Entry 9JH5 (electron microscopy, 2.76 A resolution); this record covers chains R and A of the 6 polymer chains in the assembly.

[Chain R]
Molecule: Cysteinyl leukotriene receptor 2
Source organism: Homo sapiens
Notes: engineered mutation(s): Y193F
UniProt: Q9NS75 (CLTR2_HUMAN); numbering as in UniProt (aligned over 1-346)
Sequence (346 residues; each row starts with the number of its first residue):
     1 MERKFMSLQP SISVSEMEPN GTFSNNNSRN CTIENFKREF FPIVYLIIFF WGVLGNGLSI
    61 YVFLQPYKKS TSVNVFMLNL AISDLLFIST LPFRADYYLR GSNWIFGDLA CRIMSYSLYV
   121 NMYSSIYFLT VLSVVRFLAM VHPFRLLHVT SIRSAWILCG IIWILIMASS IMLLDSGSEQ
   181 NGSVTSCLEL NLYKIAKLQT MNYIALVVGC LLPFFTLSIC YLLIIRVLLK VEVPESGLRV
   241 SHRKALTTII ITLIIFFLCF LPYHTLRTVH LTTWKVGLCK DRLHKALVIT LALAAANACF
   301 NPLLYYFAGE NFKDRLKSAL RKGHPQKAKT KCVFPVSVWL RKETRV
Disordered / not traced: 1-33, 41, 176-192, 231-236, 317-346
Small-molecule neighbours: C16-ceramide (16C; N-((E,2S,3R)-1,3-dihydroxyoctadec-4-en-2-yl)palmitamide): Tyr116, Tyr119, Val120, Tyr123, Tyr127, Leu165, Ile166, Ser169, Ser170, Ile195, Ala196, Leu198, Met201, Asn202, Ala205, Val208, Tyr263, Arg267, Thr268, His270, Leu271, Lys275

[Chain A]
Molecule: Guanine nucleotide-binding protein G(i) subunit alpha-1
Source organism: Homo sapiens
Sequence (361 residues; each row starts with the number of its first residue; note: 33 numbers in that range are skipped by the numbering (no residue carries them; nothing is unmodelled there)):
     1 MGCTLSAEDK AAVERSKM
    26 IEKQLQKDKQ VYRRTLRLLL LGADNSGKST IVKQMRIYH
    81 VNGYSEEECK QYKAVVYSNT IQSIIAIIRA MGRLKIDFGD SARADDARQL FVLAGAAEEG
   141 FMTAELAGVI KRLWKDSGVQ ACFNRSREYQ LNDSAAYYLN DLDRIAQPNY IPTQQDVLRT
   201 RVKTSGIFET KFQVDKVNFH MFDVGAQRDE RRKWIQCFND VTAIIFVVDS SD
   263 YNRLQEALND FKSIWNNRWL RTISVILFLN KQDLLAEKVL AGKSKIEDYF PEFARYTTPE
   323 DATPEPGEDP RVTRAKYFIR KEFVDISTAS GDGRHICYPH FTCSVDTENA RRIFNDCKDI
   383 ILQMNLREYN LV
Disordered / not traced: 1-2, 81-201, 263-264

[Chain R / chain A interface]
Residue-residue contacts (46; chain R residue first):
  Ser70(R) - Glu390(A)  hydrogen bond
  Thr71(R) - Arg38(A)
  Thr71(R) - Tyr391(A)
  Val73(R) - Tyr391(A)  hydrophobic
  Met77(R) - Asn392(A)  hydrogen bond
  Val135(R) - Tyr391(A)  hydrophobic
  Arg136(R) - Tyr391(A)  hydrogen bond (side chain-backbone)
  Arg136(R) - Asn392(A)
  Arg136(R) - Leu393(A)
  Ala139(R) - Asn387(A)  hydrogen bond (backbone-side chain)
  Ala139(R) - Tyr391(A)  hydrophobic
  Met140(R) - Leu384(A)
  Met140(R) - Asn387(A)
  Met140(R) - Leu388(A)  hydrophobic
  Met140(R) - Tyr391(A)  hydrophobic
  Met140(R) - Leu393(A)  hydrophobic
  Pro143(R) - Asn387(A)
  Phe144(R) - Leu41(A)  hydrophobic
  Phe144(R) - Val217(A)  hydrophobic
  Phe144(R) - Phe376(A)  hydrophobic
  Phe144(R) - Lys380(A)
  Phe144(R) - Ile383(A)  hydrophobic
  His148(R) - Tyr391(A)  hydrogen bond
  Val149(R) - Arg38(A)
  Val227(R) - Leu384(A)  hydrophobic
  Ser241(R) - Gln385(A)  hydrogen bond
  Ser241(R) - Val394(A)
  His242(R) - Leu384(A)
  His242(R) - Gln385(A)
  Lys244(R) - Leu393(A)
  Lys244(R) - Val394(A)
  Ala245(R) - Leu388(A)  hydrophobic
  Ala245(R) - Leu393(A)
  Ala245(R) - Val394(A)
  Thr248(R) - Leu393(A)
  Ile249(R) - Leu393(A)  hydrophobic
  Tyr305(R) - Asn392(A)
  Ala308(R) - Val394(A)
  Gly309(R) - Asn392(A)
  Gly309(R) - Val394(A)
  Glu310(R) - Arg389(A)  hydrogen bond (backbone-backbone)
  Glu310(R) - Val394(A)  hydrogen bond (backbone-backbone)
  Asn311(R) - Arg389(A)  hydrogen bond (backbone-backbone)
  Asn311(R) - Glu390(A)
  Asn311(R) - Asn392(A)  hydrogen bond (backbone-side chain)
  Phe312(R) - Asn392(A)  hydrogen bond (backbone-side chain)
Other interface residues (no listed pair), chain R (32 interface residues in all): Leu146, Thr150, Ile224, Leu228, Gly237, Val240, Tyr306
Other interface residues (no listed pair), chain A (21 interface residues in all): Gln35, Arg39, Asp354, Gly355, Cys379

[In short]
32 residues of chain R face 21 of chain A across their interface, with 11 hydrogen bonds. Among the polar
pairs are Ser70(R)-Glu390(A), Met77(R)-Asn392(A) and Arg136(R)-Tyr391(A). Chain R binds C16-ceramide.
Chain R is Cysteinyl leukotriene receptor 2 and chain A is Guanine nucleotide-binding protein G(i) subunit
alpha-1, both from Homo sapiens; the structure, Activation mechanism of CYSLTR2 by C16:0 ceramide, was
determined by electron microscopy (same publication as 9JH6).
